Entry 6RFI (X-ray diffraction, 2.31 A resolution); this record covers chain A.

== Chain A ==
Molecule: Interleukin-1 receptor-associated kinase 4
Source organism: Homo sapiens
Notes: EC 2.7.11.1
Reference sequence: Q9NWZ3 (IRAK4_HUMAN); residues 154-460 here = UniProt positions 154-460
Amino-acid sequence (322 residues; row label = number of the first residue in the row):
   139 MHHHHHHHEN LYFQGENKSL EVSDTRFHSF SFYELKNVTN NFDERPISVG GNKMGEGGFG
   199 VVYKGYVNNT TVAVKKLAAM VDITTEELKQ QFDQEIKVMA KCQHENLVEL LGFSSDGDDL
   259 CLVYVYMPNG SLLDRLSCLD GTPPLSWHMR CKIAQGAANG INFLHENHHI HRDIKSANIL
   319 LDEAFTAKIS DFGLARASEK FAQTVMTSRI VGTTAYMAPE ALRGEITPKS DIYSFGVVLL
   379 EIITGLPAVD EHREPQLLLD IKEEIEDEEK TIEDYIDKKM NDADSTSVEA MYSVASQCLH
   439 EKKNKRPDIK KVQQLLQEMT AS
Disordered / not traced: 139-164, 185-188, 196-197, 216-223, 336-340, 459-460
Differences from the reference sequence: initiating methionine (139); expression tag (140-153)
Modified residues: Thr-345 (phosphothreonine; TPO); Ser-346 (phosphoserine; SEP)
UniProt features mapped onto this chain:
  - active site: Asp-311 (Proton acceptor)
  - binding site (ATP): Met-192 to Val-200, Lys-213, Lys-313 to Asn-316, Asp-329
  - modified residue: Thr-342 (Phosphothreonine), Thr-345 (Phosphothreonine), Ser-346 (Phosphoserine)
Small-molecule neighbours: K1H (methyl 4-[4-[(6-cyanoquinazolin-4-yl)amino]cyclohexyl]piperazine-1-carboxylate): Met-192, Gly-193, Glu-194, Val-200, Ala-211, Lys-213, Val-246, Tyr-262, Val-263, Tyr-264, Met-265, Gly-268, Ser-269, Asp-272, Leu-277, Asp-278, Leu-318, Ser-328, Asp-329

== Overview ==
Ligands of chain A: compound K1H. From UniProt: active-site residue Asp-311 and 15 ATP-binding residues.
Chain A is Interleukin-1 receptor-associated kinase 4 (Homo sapiens); the structure, IRAK4 IN COMPLEX WITH
inhibitor, was determined by X-ray diffraction, deposited together with 6RFJ.
